PDB entry 6WMC | X-ray diffraction, 3.49 A resolution | chains A and B

== Chain A ==
Molecule: Apolipoprotein B mRNA editing enzyme, catalytic peptide-3 like 3G
Organism: Homo sapiens
Chain sequence (367 residues; row label = number of the first residue in the row):
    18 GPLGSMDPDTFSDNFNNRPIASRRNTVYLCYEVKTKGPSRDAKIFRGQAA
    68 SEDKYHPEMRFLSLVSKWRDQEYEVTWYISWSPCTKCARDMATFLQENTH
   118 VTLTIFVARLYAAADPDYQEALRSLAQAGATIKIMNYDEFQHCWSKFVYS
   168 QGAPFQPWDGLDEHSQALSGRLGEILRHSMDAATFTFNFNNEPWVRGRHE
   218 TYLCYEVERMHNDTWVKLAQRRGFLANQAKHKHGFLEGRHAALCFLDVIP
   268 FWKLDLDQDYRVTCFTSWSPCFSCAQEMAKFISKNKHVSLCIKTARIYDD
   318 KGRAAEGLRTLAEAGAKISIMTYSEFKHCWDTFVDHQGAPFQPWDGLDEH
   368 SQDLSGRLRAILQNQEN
Disordered / not traced: 250-252, 383-384
Metal / ion sites: Zn2+: His257, Cys288, Cys291
Reported in the primary citation:
  - binding site for the 2-nt DNA strand (chain B): Trp211

== Chain B ==
Molecule: 2-nt DNA strand
Organism: Escherichia coli
Sequence (2 nucleotides; each row starts with the number of its first residue):
     1 CC

== How chain A and chain B interact ==
Residue-residue contacts - 12 pairs, chain A then chain B:
  Pro210(A) - DC1(B)  base contact
  Trp211(A) - DC1(B)  hydrogen bond to the phosphate
  Val212(A) - DC1(B)  sugar contact
  Arg213(A) - DC1(B)  phosphate contact
  Arg213(A) - DC2(B)  phosphate contact
  Gly214(A) - DC2(B)  hydrogen bond to the phosphate
  Arg215(A) - DC2(B)  base contact
  His216(A) - DC2(B)  sugar contact
  Tyr315(A) - DC1(B)  base contact
  Tyr315(A) - DC2(B)  base contact
  Asp316(A) - DC1(B)  base contact
  Asp317(A) - DC1(B)  base contact
Other interface residues (no listed pair), chain A (12 interface residues in all): Trp285, Ile314

== Overview ==
The interface between chain A and chain B involves 12 residues on one side and 2 on the other; the contacts
include 2 hydrogen bonds. Polar contacts include Trp211(A)-DC1(B) and Gly214(A)-DC2(B). His257(A), Cys288(A)
and Cys291(A) coordinate Zn2+. The paper reports a binding site for the 2-nt DNA strand (chain B) at
Trp211(A).
Chain A is Apolipoprotein B mRNA editing enzyme, catalytic peptide-3 like 3G (Homo sapiens) and chain B is a
2-nt DNA strand (Escherichia coli); the structure, Crystal structure of a soluble variant of full-length human
APOBEC3G (pH 9.0), was determined by X-ray diffraction, deposited together with 6WMA and 6WMB.
